8QSI - chains PP and PH of the 24 polymer chains in the assembly; structure by electron microscopy, 2.75 A resolution.

== Chain PP ==
Molecule: HK97 gp6-like/SPP1 gp15-like head-tail connector
Organism: Haloferax tailed virus 1
UniProtKB: A0A410N6S3 (A0A410N6S3_9CAUD); residue numbers follow UniProt; this construct covers 1-141
Chain sequence (141 residues; row label = number of the first residue in the row):
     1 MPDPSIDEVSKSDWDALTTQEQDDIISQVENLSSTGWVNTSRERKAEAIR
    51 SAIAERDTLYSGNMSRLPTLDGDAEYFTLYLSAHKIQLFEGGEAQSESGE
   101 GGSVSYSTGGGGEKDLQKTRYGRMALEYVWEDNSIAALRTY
Not modelled in the structure: 1
Metal / ion sites: Mg2+ site 1: Glu127, Glu131 (shared with 1 residue of chain PQ); Mg2+ site 2: Asp132 (shared with 2 residues of chain PO)

== Chain PH ==
Molecule: Portal protein
Organism: Haloferax tailed virus 1
UniProtKB: A0A410N6Q2 (A0A410N6Q2_9CAUD); residues 1-675 here = UniProt positions 1-675
Chain sequence (675 residues; row label = number of the first residue in the row):
     1 MPKYNLRIGNRRVPIASTDTPLSEAIGKRLASSTPQTNVDSMGGGHSYQF
    51 NGQDLTFEDLRDIKDVRDSGGQVAQLMDYKALLNFGEGCEIHVEGDDETK
   101 QLVDGEPMTLSEWLEDAFPHLDLLVLDLGGDALWYPYAVGEIQETITGEF
   151 KEALPAEPWTLMPESDAQGKVQAWHQRTKTHGGYQTQTLPADDLWHIVIN
   201 KASARDEVGISEVLRNKDEIQAFKQNEAAINQAIELHGFPQRHVKVGKED
   251 GAPVRDNDLRRVRTIFDPRTTDANTAYFTGQDVDVETLEAHNFDYSAIHE
   301 MDMRNLTTALGLPLEAGNVGADGLGSGKPAELRFALLKLAIKANQRSFSV
   351 QFVERVMRPVVRDYSPFDHEADIRLEINDPLEDIGEVADLIQQVGDYMTN
   401 EQVAEKLDLPAPEDDEVADSYRSPADMEKDEAGVQDEPFGGMFAGRDMGN
   451 RCLGEGITDDELQHAPEWDRPLLEMYQGVTNPESDTSRTLVSFSSSGTPE
   501 FVLERIRESIMDGALFSEFDNIPSSRLMELRQTFADELGTDNFTLDSITD
   551 ALMDFEADLTRDAAERIARTESSAVLNHAREISYEERGEGNELFYWTGAD
   601 LGDSRQTEACAWLIRQTNPFSGGTPVPMNELRDMVDEAPSHDDSMDNNLA
   651 RPDSWVVHPNERSSFVKAPPNWEQL
Not modelled in the structure: 1-30, 46-50, 437-675
Modified positions: His196 (nd1-phosphonohistidine; HIP); His243 (nd1-phosphonohistidine; HIP); His291 (nd1-phosphonohistidine; HIP)

== Interface between chain PP and chain PH ==
Contacting residue pairs (25; chain PP residue first):
  Leu59(PP) - Arg255(PH)  hydrogen bond (backbone-side chain)
  Asn63(PP) - Arg255(PH)
  Asn63(PP) - Asp256(PH)  hydrogen bond (backbone-backbone)
  Met64(PP) - Arg255(PH)
  Met64(PP) - Asp256(PH)
  Ser65(PP) - Asp256(PH)  hydrogen bond (backbone-side chain)
  Arg66(PP) - Asp256(PH)  hydrogen bond (backbone-side chain)
  Thr69(PP) - Arg255(PH)  hydrogen bond
  Lys114(PP) - Asp250(PH)  hydrogen bond (side chain-backbone)
  Asp132(PP) - Pro253(PH)
  Asn133(PP) - Pro253(PH)
  Ser134(PP) - Ala252(PH)
  Ser134(PP) - Pro253(PH)
  Ser134(PP) - Val254(PH)
  Ala136(PP) - Val254(PH)
  Ala136(PP) - Asp256(PH)
  Ala136(PP) - Leu259(PH)  hydrophobic
  Ala137(PP) - Asp256(PH)
  Ala137(PP) - Leu259(PH)
  Leu138(PP) - Asp256(PH)
  Leu138(PP) - Leu259(PH)
  Leu138(PP) - Arg260(PH)
  Leu138(PP) - Arg263(PH)
  Arg139(PP) - Arg263(PH)  hydrogen bond (backbone-side chain)
  Thr140(PP) - Pro268(PH)
Also at the interface, not in a pair above, chain PP (18 interface residues in all): Tyr60, Ser61, Tyr141
Also at the interface, not in a pair above, chain PH (12 interface residues in all): Gly251, Asp267

== Overview ==
Chain PP and chain PH form an interface of 18 and 12 residues respectively; the contacts include 7 hydrogen
bonds. Polar contacts include Leu59(PP)-Arg255(PH), Ser65(PP)-Asp256(PH) and Arg66(PP)-Asp256(PH). Glu127(PP)
and Glu131(PP) form the Mg2+ site 1.
Here chain PP is HK97 gp6-like/SPP1 gp15-like head-tail connector and chain PH is Portal protein, both from
Haloferax tailed virus 1. Entry 8QSI (Portal protein of empty Haloferax tailed virus 1) was determined by
electron microscopy (same publication as 8QPG, 8QPQ, 8QQN, 8QSY, 9FKB, 9H4P, 9H5B and 9H7V).
